Entry 4EPL (X-ray diffraction, 2.01 A resolution); this record covers chain A.

== Chain A ==
Name: Jasmonic acid-amido synthetase JAR1
Source organism: Arabidopsis thaliana
Notes: EC 6.3.2.-
UniProt: Q9SKE2 (JAR1_ARATH); residues 1-575 here = UniProt positions 1-575
Sequence (581 residues; row label = number of the first residue in the row; numbers below 1 keep their minus sign (Gly-5 is residue -5)):
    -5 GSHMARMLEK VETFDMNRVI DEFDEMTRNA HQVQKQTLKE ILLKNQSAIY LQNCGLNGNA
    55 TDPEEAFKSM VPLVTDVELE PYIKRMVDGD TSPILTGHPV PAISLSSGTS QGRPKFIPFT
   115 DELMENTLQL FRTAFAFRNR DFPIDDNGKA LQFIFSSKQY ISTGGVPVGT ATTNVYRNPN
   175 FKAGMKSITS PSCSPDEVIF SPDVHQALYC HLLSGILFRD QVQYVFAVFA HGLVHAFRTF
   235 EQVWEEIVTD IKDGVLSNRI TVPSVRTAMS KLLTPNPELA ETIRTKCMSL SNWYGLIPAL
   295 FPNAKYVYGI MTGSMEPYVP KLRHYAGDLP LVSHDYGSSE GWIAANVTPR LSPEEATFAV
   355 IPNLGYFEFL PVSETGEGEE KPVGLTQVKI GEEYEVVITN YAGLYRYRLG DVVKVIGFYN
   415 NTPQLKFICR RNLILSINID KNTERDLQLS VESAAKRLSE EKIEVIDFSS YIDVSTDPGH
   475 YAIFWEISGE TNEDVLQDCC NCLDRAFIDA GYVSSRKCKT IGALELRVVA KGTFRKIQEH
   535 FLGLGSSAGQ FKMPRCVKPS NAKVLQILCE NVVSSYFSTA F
Not modelled in the structure: -5 to 6, 52-55, 367-373, 540-545
Sequence notes: expression tag (-5 to 0)
Small-molecule neighbours: JA-Ile (JAI; N-({(1R,2R)-3-oxo-2-[(2Z)-pent-2-en-1-yl]cyclopentyl}acetyl)-L-isoleucine): Leu99, Ser100, Ser101, Phe113, Leu117, Thr121, Thr164, Ala165, Thr166, Val169, Val222, Phe223, Ile304, His328, Gly331, Ser332, Ser333, Gly335, Trp336
UniProt features mapped onto this chain:
  - binding site (ATP): Ser98, Met118, Thr121, Gly163, Asn168, Gly331 to Trp336, Lys557
  - binding site (jasmonate): Ser101, His328 to Gly331
  - binding site (an L-alpha-amino acid): Thr166 to Tyr170, Lys530 to His534
  - mutagenesis: Ser101 (S101F: In jar1-1; insensitivity to jasmonate, Strongly reduced adenylation activity), Gly303 (G303R: In jar1-5; insensitivity to jasmonate), Glu334 (E334K: In jar1-3; insensitivity to jasmonate)

== Summary ==
Chain A binds JA-Ile. UniProt lists 12 ATP-binding residues, 5 jasmonate-binding residues, 10 L-alpha-amino
acid-binding residues and 3 mutagenesis sites.
Chain A is Jasmonic acid-amido synthetase JAR1 (Arabidopsis thaliana); the structure, Crystal Structure of
Arabidopsis thaliana GH3.11 (JAR1) in Complex with JA-Ile, was determined by X-ray diffraction together with
4EQ4, 4EQL and 4EWV from the same study.
